Entry 1F1B (X-ray diffraction, 2.30 A resolution); this record covers chains A and B of the 4 polymer chains in the assembly.

== Chain A ==
Molecule: Aspartate carbamoyltransferase catalytic chain
Organism: Escherichia coli
Notes: EC 2.1.3.2
Reference sequence: P0A786 (PYRB_ECOLI); residue numbers follow UniProt; this construct covers 1-310
Sequence (310 residues; numbered 1 to 310; the number before each row is that of its first residue):
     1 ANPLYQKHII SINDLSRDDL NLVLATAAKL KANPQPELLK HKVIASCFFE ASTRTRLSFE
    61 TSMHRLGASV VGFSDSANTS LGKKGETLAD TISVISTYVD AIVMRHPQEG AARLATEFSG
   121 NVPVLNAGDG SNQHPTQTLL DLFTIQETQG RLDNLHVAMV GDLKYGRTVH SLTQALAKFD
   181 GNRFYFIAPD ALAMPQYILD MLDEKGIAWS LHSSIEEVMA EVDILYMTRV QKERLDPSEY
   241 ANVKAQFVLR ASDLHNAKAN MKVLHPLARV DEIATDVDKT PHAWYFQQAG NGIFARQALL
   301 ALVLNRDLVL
Differences from the reference sequence: engineered mutation Ala268 (Pro in P0A786)
Residues lining bound ligands: N-(phosphonacetyl)-L-aspartic acid (PAL): Ser52, Thr53, Arg54, Thr55, Arg56, Ser80, Lys84, Arg105, His134, Gln137, Arg167, Thr168, Arg229, Gln231, Pro266, Leu267, Ala268

== Chain B ==
Molecule: Aspartate carbamoyltransferase regulatory chain
Organism: Escherichia coli
Reference sequence: P0A7F3 (PYRI_ECOLI); residue numbers follow UniProt; this construct covers 1-153
Sequence (153 residues; each row starts with the number of its first residue):
     1 MTHDNKLQVE AIKRGTVIDH IPAQIGFKLL SLFKLTETDQ RITIGLNLPS GEMGRKDLIK
    61 IENTFLSEDQ VDQLALYAPQ ATVNRIDNYE VVGKSRPSLP ERIDNVLVCP NSNCISHAEP
   121 VSSSFAVRKR ANDIALKCKY CEKEFSHNVV LAN
Bound ions: Zn2+: Cys109, Cys114, Cys138, Cys141
Swiss-Prot annotation at these positions:
  - binding site (Zn(2+)): Cys109, Cys114, Cys138, Cys141

== Interface between chain A and chain B ==
Contacting residue pairs (34; chain A residue first):
  Ser11(A) with Glu142(B), hydrogen bond
  Thr87(A) with Glu119(B)
  Leu88(A) with Glu119(B), hydrogen bond (backbone-side chain)
  Ala89(A) with Glu119(B), hydrogen bond (backbone-side chain)
  His106(A) with Ile115(B)
  Pro107(A) with Asn113(B), hydrogen bond (backbone-side chain)
  Gln108(A) with Asn113(B); Cys114(B); Ile115(B)
  Glu109(A) with Asn111(B), hydrogen bond; Asn113(B), hydrogen bond; Cys114(B); Ile115(B), hydrogen bond (backbone-backbone); Cys141(B); Lys143(B)
  Gly110(A) with Ile115(B); Tyr140(B)
  Arg113(A) with Glu142(B), salt bridge
  Leu114(A) with Ile115(B), hydrophobic; Glu119(B); Val121(B), hydrophobic; Tyr140(B), hydrophobic
  Glu117(A) with Lys139(B), salt bridge; Tyr140(B), hydrogen bond
  Asn132(A) with Cys141(B); Glu142(B), hydrogen bond
  Gln133(A) with Glu142(B)
  Gln196(A) with Arg130(B)
  Tyr197(A) with Glu142(B); Lys143(B); Glu144(B)
  Asp200(A) with Arg128(B), salt bridge; Arg130(B), salt bridge
  Glu204(A) with Arg128(B), salt bridge
Other interface residues (no listed pair), chain A (22 interface residues in all): Asn13, Ala111, Phe118, Ser131
Other interface residues (no listed pair), chain B (16 interface residues in all): Ala118, Pro120

== Summary ==
The interface between chain A and chain B involves 22 residues on one side and 16 on the other; the contacts
include 9 hydrogen bonds and 5 salt bridges. Among the polar pairs are Arg113(A)-Glu142(B),
Glu117(A)-Lys139(B) and Asp200(A)-Arg128(B). Ligands of chain A: N-(phosphonacetyl)-L-aspartic acid.
Here chain A is Aspartate carbamoyltransferase catalytic chain and chain B is Aspartate carbamoyltransferase
regulatory chain, both from Escherichia coli. Entry 1F1B (Crystal structure of E. coli aspartate
transcarbamoylase P268A mutant in the R-state in the presence of ...) was determined by X-ray diffraction
(same publication as 1EZZ).
